Entry 6CDW (X-ray diffraction, 1.84 A resolution); this record covers chain A.

[Chain A]
Name: effector protein Lem4 (lpg1101)
Organism: Legionella pneumophila subsp. pneumophila
UniProtKB: Q5ZWI4 (Q5ZWI4_LEGPH); residues 6-218 here = UniProt positions 6-218
Chain sequence (216 residues; numbered 3 to 218; the number before each row is that of its first residue):
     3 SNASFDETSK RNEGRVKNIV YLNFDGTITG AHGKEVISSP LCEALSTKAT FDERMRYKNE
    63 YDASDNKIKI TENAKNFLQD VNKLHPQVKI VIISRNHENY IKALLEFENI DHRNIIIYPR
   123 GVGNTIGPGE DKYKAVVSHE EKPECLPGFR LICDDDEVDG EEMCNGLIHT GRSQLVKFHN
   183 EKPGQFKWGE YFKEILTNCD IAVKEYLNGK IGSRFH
Disordered / not traced: 3-16, 211-218
Differences from the reference sequence: expression tag (3-5); engineered mutation Asn-25 (Asp in Q5ZWI4)
Bound ions: Mg2+: Asn-25, Asp-27, Asp-157 (together with acetate ion)
What the authors report for this chain:
  - mutagenesis - S96A: decreased catalytic activity on pNPP
  - mutagenesis - D157N: decreased stability

[Overview]
Asn-25, Asp-27 and Asp-157 coordinate Mg2+. From the paper: S96A reduces catalytic activity on pNPP; D157N
reduces stability.
Chain A is effector protein Lem4 (lpg1101) (Legionella pneumophila subsp. pneumophila); the structure,
Structure of the HAD domain of effector protein Lem4 (lpg1101) from Legionella pneumophila (inactive mutant),
was determined by X-ray diffraction together with 6CGJ and 6CGK from the same study.
